PDB entry 9BI4 | electron microscopy, 3.20 A resolution | chains D and A of the 6 polymer chains in the assembly

Chain D:
Molecule: DNA repair protein RAD50
Organism: Saccharomyces cerevisiae
Notes: EC 3.6.-.-
UniProt: P12753 (RAD50_YEAST); residues 1-1312 here = UniProt positions 1-1312
Amino-acid sequence (1312 residues; row label = number of the first residue in the row):
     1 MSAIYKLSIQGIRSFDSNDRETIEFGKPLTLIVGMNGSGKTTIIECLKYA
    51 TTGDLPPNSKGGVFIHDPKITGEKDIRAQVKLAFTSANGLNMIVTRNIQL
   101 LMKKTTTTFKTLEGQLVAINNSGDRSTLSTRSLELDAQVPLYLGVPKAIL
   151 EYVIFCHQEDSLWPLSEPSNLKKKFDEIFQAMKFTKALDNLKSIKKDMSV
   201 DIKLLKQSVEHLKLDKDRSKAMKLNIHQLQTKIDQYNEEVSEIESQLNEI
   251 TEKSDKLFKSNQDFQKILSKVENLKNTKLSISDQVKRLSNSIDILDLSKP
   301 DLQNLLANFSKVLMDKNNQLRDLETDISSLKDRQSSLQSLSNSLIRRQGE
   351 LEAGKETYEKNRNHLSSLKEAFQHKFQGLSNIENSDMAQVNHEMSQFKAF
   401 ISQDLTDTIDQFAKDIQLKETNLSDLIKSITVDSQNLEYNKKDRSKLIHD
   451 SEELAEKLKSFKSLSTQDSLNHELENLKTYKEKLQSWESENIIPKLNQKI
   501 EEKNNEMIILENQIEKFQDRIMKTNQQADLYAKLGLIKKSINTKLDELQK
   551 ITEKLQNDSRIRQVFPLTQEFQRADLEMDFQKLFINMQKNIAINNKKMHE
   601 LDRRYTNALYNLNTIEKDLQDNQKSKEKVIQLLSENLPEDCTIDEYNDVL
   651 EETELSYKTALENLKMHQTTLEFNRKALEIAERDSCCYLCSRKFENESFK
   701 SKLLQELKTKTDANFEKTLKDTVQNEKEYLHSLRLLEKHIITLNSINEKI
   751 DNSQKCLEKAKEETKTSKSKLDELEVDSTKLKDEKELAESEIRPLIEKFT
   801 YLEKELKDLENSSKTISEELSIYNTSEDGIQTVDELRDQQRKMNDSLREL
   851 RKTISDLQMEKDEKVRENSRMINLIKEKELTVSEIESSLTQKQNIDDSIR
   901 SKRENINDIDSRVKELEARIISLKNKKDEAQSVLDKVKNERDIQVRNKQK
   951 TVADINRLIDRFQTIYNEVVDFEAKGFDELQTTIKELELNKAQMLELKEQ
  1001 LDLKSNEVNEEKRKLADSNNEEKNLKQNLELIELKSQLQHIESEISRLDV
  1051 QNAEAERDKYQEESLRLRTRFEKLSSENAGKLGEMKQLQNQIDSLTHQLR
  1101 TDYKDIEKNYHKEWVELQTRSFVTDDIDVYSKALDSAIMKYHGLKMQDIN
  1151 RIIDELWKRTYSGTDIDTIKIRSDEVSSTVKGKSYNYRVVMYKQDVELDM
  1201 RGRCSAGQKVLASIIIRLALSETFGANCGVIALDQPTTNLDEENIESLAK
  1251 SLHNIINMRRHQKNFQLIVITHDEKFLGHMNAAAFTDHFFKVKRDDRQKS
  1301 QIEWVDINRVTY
Not modelled in the structure: 240-1088, 1177-1179, 1312
Sequence notes: engineered mutation Gln-1235 (Glu in P12753)
Metal / ion sites: Mg2+: Thr-41, Gln-158 (together with ATP)
Ligand contacts:
  - ATP (adenosine-5'-triphosphate): Asp-1165, Met-1191, Lys-1193, Arg-1203, Cys-1204, Ser-1205, Ala-1206, Gly-1207, Gln-1208, Asn-1239
  - ATP: Arg-13, Ser-14, Met-35, Asn-36, Gly-37, Ser-38, Gly-39, Lys-40, Thr-41, Thr-42, Val-63, Ile-65, His-66, Asp-67, Gln-158, Asp-1234, His-1272, Arg-1294
Curated features (UniProtKB/Swiss-Prot):
  - binding site (ATP): Arg-13, Asn-36, Gly-37, Gly-39, Lys-40, Thr-41, Thr-42, Ile-65, Asp-67, Gln-158
  - binding site (Mg(2+)): Thr-41, Gln-158
  - binding site (Zn(2+)): Cys-687, Cys-690
  - modified residue: Ser-469 (Phosphoserine), Thr-568 (Phosphothreonine)
  - mutagenesis: Lys-60 (K60E: Does not affect dimerization but shows decreased DNA-binding), Ser-685 to Tyr-688 (In rad50-48; destabilization of the hook interface without affecting the ability to promote homologous recombination), Arg-1201 (R1201E: Abolished ability to mediate DNA repair), Ser-1205 (S1205R: Abolished ability to mediate DNA repair. Abolished ability to promote maintenance of telomeres)
What the authors report for this chain:
  - mutagenesis - R13A, N36A, E159A, K195A, D1126A, D1126E, D1126N, E1155A/D1167A/E1243A, W1157A, W1157Y, R1201A, K1209A: decreased growth in response to CPT
  - binding site for ATP: Arg-13, Asn-36, Lys-40, Gln-158, His-1272
  - self-association interface (contacts with another copy of this molecule); pairs are residue here / residue on that copy: Glu-159/Lys-1209, Asp-1241/Asn-36
  - mutagenesis - R13A, N36A, K192A/K195A/K196A: unchanged binding to Double-strand break repair protein MRE11 (chain A)
  - mutagenesis - W1157A, W1157Y: decreased expression
  - mutagenesis - W1157A: abolished binding to Double-strand break repair protein MRE11 (chain A)
  - mutagenesis - K103A/K104A/R1201A, T111A/R1201A, K192A/R1201A, K195A/R1201A, W1157Y: decreased binding to Double-strand break repair protein MRE11 (chain A)
  - binding site for one strand of dsDNA: Asn-58, Lys-60, Phe-109, Thr-111, Ser-169, Arg-1201
  - mutagenesis - K60A, R131A, K173A/K174A, K192A/K195A/K196A, K1181A/K1183A, R1201A: unchanged binding to dsDNA
  - mutagenesis - K60A/R1201A, R131A/R1201A, E1235Q: decreased catalytic activity on ATP
  - mutagenesis - K192A/K195A/K196A: decreased growth
  - catalytic residues: Gln-158, Asp-1234, His-1272 (by similarity / conservation)

Chain A:
Molecule: Double-strand break repair protein MRE11
Organism: Saccharomyces cerevisiae
UniProt: P32829 (MRE11_YEAST); residues 1-692 here = UniProt positions 1-692
Amino-acid sequence (706 residues; numbered 1 to 706; the number before each row is that of its first residue):
     1 MDYPDPDTIRILITTDNHVGYNENDPITGDDSWKTFHEVMMLAKNNNVDM
    51 VVQSGDLFHVNKPSKKSLYQVLKTLRLCCMGDKPCELELLSDPSQVFHYD
   101 EFTNVNYEDPNFNISIPVFGISGNHDDASGDSLLCPMDILHATGLINHFG
   151 KVIESDKIKVVPLLFQKGSTKLALYGLAAVRDERLFRTFKDGGVTFEVPT
   201 MREGEWFNLMCVHQNHTGHTNTAFLPEQFLPDFLDMVIWGHEHECIPNLV
   251 HNPIKNFDVLQPGSSVATSLCEAEAQPKYVFILDIKYGEAPKMTPIPLET
   301 IRTFKMKSISLQDVPHLRPHDKDATSKYLIEQVEEMIRDANEETKQKLAD
   351 DGEGDMVAELPKPLIRLRVDYSAPSNTQSPIDYQVENPRRFSNRFVGRVA
   401 NGNNVVQFYKKRSPVTRSKKSGINGTSISDRDVEKLFSESGGELEVQTLV
   451 NDLLNKMQLSLLPEVGLNEAVKKFVDKDEKTALKEFISHEISNEVGILST
   501 NEEFLRTDDAEEMKALIKQVKRANSVRPTPPKENDETNFAFNGNGLDSFR
   551 SSNREVRTGSPDITQSHVDNESRITHISQAESSKPTSKPKRVRTATKKKI
   601 PAFSDSTVISDAENELGDNNDAQDDVDIDENDIIMVSTDEEDASYGLLNG
   651 RKTKTKTRPAASTKTASRRGKGRASRTPKTDILGSLLAKKRKYDYKDDDD
   701 KHHHHH
Not modelled in the structure: 413-441, 523-706
Sequence notes: expression tag (693-706)
Metal / ion sites: Mn2+ site 1: Asp-16, His-18, His-243; Mn2+ site 2: Asp-56, Asn-124, His-213, His-241
What the authors report for this chain:
  - mutagenesis - K322A/N387A/R389A/R390A/K410A/R412A, K322A/N387A/R389A/R390A/R412A, K322A/N387A/R389A/R390A/K410A: decreased growth
  - contacts within the chain: Glu-38/Thr-300 (hydrogen bond), Glu-38/Glu-299 (backbone contact)
  - mutagenesis - E38K: decreased binding to another copy of this molecule
  - mutagenesis - K322A/N387A/R389A/R390A/K410A/R412A: decreased binding to Double-strand break repair protein MRE11 (chain A)
  - mutagenesis - E38K: decreased expression (citing earlier work)
  - mutagenesis - E38K: decreased growth in response to CPT (citing earlier work)
  - mutagenesis - E38K: decreased binding to DNA repair protein RAD50 (chain D)

How chain D and chain A interact:
Pairs across the interface - 53 pairs, chain D then chain A:
  Phe-179(D) / Gly-442(A)
  Gln-180(D) / Gly-442(A)
  Gln-180(D) / Glu-443(A)
  Lys-183(D) / Glu-443(A)
  Lys-183(D) / Val-475(A)
  Phe-184(D) / Glu-443(A)
  Phe-184(D) / Val-446(A)
  Ala-187(D) / Phe-474(A)  hydrophobic
  Asn-190(D) / Phe-474(A)
  Asn-190(D) / Leu-483(A)
  Ile-194(D) / Lys-484(A)
  Ile-194(D) / Ile-487(A)  hydrophobic
  Met-198(D) / Ile-491(A)  hydrophobic
  His-1111(D) / Leu-505(A)  hydrogen bond (side chain-backbone)
  Trp-1114(D) / Met-513(A)  hydrophobic
  Val-1115(D) / Leu-505(A)  hydrophobic
  Arg-1120(D) / Ile-491(A)
  Phe-1122(D) / Leu-461(A)  hydrophobic
  Val-1123(D) / Ile-491(A)  hydrophobic
  Asp-1126(D) / Leu-459(A)
  Asp-1126(D) / Ser-460(A)  hydrogen bond (side chain-backbone)
  Asp-1126(D) / Leu-461(A)  hydrogen bond (side chain-backbone)
  Asp-1126(D) / Leu-462(A)  hydrogen bond (side chain-backbone)
  Ile-1127(D) / Ile-487(A)  hydrophobic
  Val-1129(D) / Met-457(A)
  Tyr-1130(D) / Asn-468(A)
  Lys-1140(D) / Leu-449(A)
  Tyr-1141(D) / Gly-442(A)
  Tyr-1141(D) / Leu-444(A)  hydrophobic
  Gln-1147(D) / Pro-380(A)
  Arg-1151(D) / Ser-379(A)
  Arg-1151(D) / Pro-380(A)  hydrogen bond (side chain-backbone)
  Arg-1151(D) / Asp-382(A)  salt bridge
  Arg-1151(D) / Lys-410(A)
  Glu-1155(D) / Tyr-371(A)
  Glu-1155(D) / Lys-410(A)  salt bridge
  Glu-1155(D) / Arg-412(A)  salt bridge
  Lys-1158(D) / Tyr-371(A)  hydrogen bond
  Lys-1158(D) / Val-385(A)
  Gly-1163(D) / Asn-387(A)  hydrogen bond (backbone-side chain)
  Thr-1164(D) / Asn-387(A)
  Thr-1164(D) / Arg-389(A)
  Thr-1164(D) / Arg-390(A)  hydrogen bond (backbone-side chain)
  Thr-1164(D) / Asn-393(A)
  Ile-1166(D) / Asn-387(A)
  Asp-1167(D) / Lys-322(A)  salt bridge
  Asp-1167(D) / Glu-386(A)
  Asp-1167(D) / Asn-387(A)  hydrogen bond (side chain-backbone)
  Asp-1167(D) / Arg-390(A)  salt bridge
  Glu-1243(D) / Arg-389(A)  salt bridge
  Ala-1283(D) / Arg-181(A)
  Ala-1284(D) / Arg-181(A)
  Thr-1311(D) / Lys-62(A)
Interface residues without a listed pair, chain D (47 interface residues in all): Lys-186, Leu-191, Glu-1116, Thr-1119, Ala-1133, Ala-1137, Asp-1154, Ser-1162, Asp-1165, Gln-1194, Asp-1195, His-1261, Glu-1274, Thr-1286, Asn-1308
Interface residues without a listed pair, chain A (51 interface residues in all): Ser-129, Gly-130, Leu-133, Thr-220, Ile-381, Pro-388, Phe-408, Gln-447, Val-450, Leu-453, Leu-467, Val-471, Lys-480, Glu-490, Val-495, Leu-498, Phe-504
From the paper, about this interface:
  - specific contacts: Asp-1126(D)/Ser-460(A) (backbone contact), Asp-1126(D)/Leu-461(A) (backbone contact), Asp-1167(D)/Lys-322(A), Glu-1243(D)/Arg-389(A) (hydrogen bond)
  - interface residues, chain D: Gly-1163(D)
  - hot spots on chain D (mutagenesis) - D1126A, D1126E, D1126N: abolished binding to Double-strand break repair protein MRE11 (chain A)
  - interface residues, chain A: Asn-387(A)

Overview:
47 residues of chain D face 51 of chain A across their interface, with 9 hydrogen bonds and 6 salt bridges.
Polar contacts include Arg-1151(D)/Asp-382(A), Glu-1155(D)/Lys-410(A) and Glu-1155(D)/Arg-412(A). The authors
report backbone contacts between Asp-1126(D) and Ser-460(A) and Asp-1126(D) and Leu-461(A); a contact between
Asp-1167(D) and Lys-322(A); a hydrogen bond between Glu-1243(D) and Arg-389(A). The paper reports catalytic
residues Gln-158(D), Asp-1234(D) and His-1272(D); R13A, N36A and E159A of chain D, among others, reduce growth
in response to CPT; 28 substitutions were tested in all.
Here chain D is DNA repair protein RAD50 and chain A is Double-strand break repair protein MRE11, both from
Saccharomyces cerevisiae. Entry 9BI4 (cryo EM structure of dsDNA bound Mre11-Rad50 complex) was determined by
electron microscopy.
